Entry 6L4T (electron microscopy, 2.60 A resolution); this record covers chains 10 and 11 of the 10 polymer chains in the assembly.

# Chain 10
Name: Fucoxanthin chlorophyll a/c-binding protein Lhcr3
Organism: Chaetoceros gracilis
Amino-acid sequence (207 residues; each row starts with the number of its first residue):
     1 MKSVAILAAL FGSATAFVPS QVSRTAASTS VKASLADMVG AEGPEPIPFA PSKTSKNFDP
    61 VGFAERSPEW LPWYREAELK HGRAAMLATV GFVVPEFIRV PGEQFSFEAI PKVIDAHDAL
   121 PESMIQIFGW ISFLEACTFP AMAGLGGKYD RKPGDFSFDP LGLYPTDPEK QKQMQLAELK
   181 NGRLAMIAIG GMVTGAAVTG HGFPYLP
Disordered / not traced: 1-37, 207
Ion coordination: chlorophyll a Mg (5 sites), coordinated by Glu-45, Glu-78, His-81, Glu-135, Glu-178; Chlorophyll c1 Mg site 1 near His-117 (its only coordinating residue here); Chlorophyll c1 Mg site 2 near Gln-126 (its only coordinating residue here); Chlorophyll c1 Mg site 3 near Asn-181 (its only coordinating residue here)
Residues lining bound ligands:
  - Fucoxanthin (A86; (3S,3'S,5R,5'R,6S,6'R,8'R)-3,5'-dihydroxy-8-oxo-6',7'-didehydro-5,5',6,6',7,8-hexahydro-5,6-epoxy-beta,beta-caroten-3'- yl acetate), molecule 1: Glu-45, Pro-46, Pro-48, Ser-55, Lys-180, Arg-183, Leu-184, Ile-187
  - Fucoxanthin (A86), molecule 2: Ile-47, Pro-48, Ala-50, Lys-53, Phe-58, Pro-60, Ile-114, His-117, Asp-118, Met-186, Ile-187, Ile-189, Gly-190, Val-193
  - Fucoxanthin (A86), molecule 3: Lys-80, Arg-83, Ala-84, Leu-87, Val-100, Pro-101, Gly-102, Gln-104, Phe-105, Ile-127, Ile-131, Leu-134, Glu-135, Phe-156
  - Fucoxanthin (A86), molecule 4: Glu-122, Ile-125, Gln-126, Trp-130
  - Fucoxanthin (A86), molecule 5: Ser-132, Phe-133, Ala-136, Phe-139
  - chlorophyll a (CLA), molecule 1: Met-38, Val-39, Gly-40, Ala-41, Ser-55, Asn-57, Phe-58, Asp-59, Phe-63, Leu-71, Tyr-74, Arg-75, Ala-77, Glu-78, His-81, Arg-183, Met-186, Ile-187
  - chlorophyll a (CLA), molecule 2: Gly-43, Pro-44, Glu-45, Pro-46, Gln-173, Leu-176, Ala-177, Lys-180, Asn-181, Leu-184
  - chlorophyll a (CLA), molecule 3: Trp-70, Trp-73, Tyr-74, Ala-77, His-81
  - chlorophyll a (CLA), molecule 4: Trp-73, Glu-76, Ala-77, Lys-80, His-81, Phe-128, Ile-131, Ser-132, Glu-135, Thr-138, Phe-139, Met-142
  - chlorophyll a (CLA), molecule 5: Arg-83, Met-86, Leu-87, Gly-154, Asp-155, Phe-156, Ser-157, Phe-158, Asp-159, Leu-163, Tyr-164, Met-174, Gln-175, Ala-177, Glu-178, Asn-181
  - chlorophyll a (CLA), molecule 6: Ala-84, Leu-87, Ala-88, Val-90, Gly-91, Val-94, Pro-95, Ile-98, Arg-99, Val-100, Phe-105, Val-113, Ala-116, Leu-120, Ser-123, Met-124, Ile-127, Phe-158
  - chlorophyll a (CLA), molecule 7: Phe-133, Leu-134, Cys-137, Phe-156, Ser-157, Phe-158
  - chlorophyll a (CLA), molecule 8: Ile-187, Ala-188, Gly-190, Gly-191, Thr-194, Gly-195, Val-198, Thr-199, Tyr-205, Leu-206
  - Diadinoxanthin (DD6; (3S,3'R,5R,6S,7cis)-7',8'-didehydro-5,6-dihydro-5,6-epoxy-beta,beta-carotene-3,3'-diol), molecule 1: Phe-58, Asp-59, Pro-60, Val-61, Gly-62, Phe-63, His-81, Ala-84, Ala-85, Ala-88, Gly-91, Phe-92, Val-113, Ala-116, His-117, Met-124, Met-186, Ile-187, Ile-189
  - Diadinoxanthin (DD6), molecule 2: Met-86, Leu-87, Thr-89, Val-90, Phe-158, Asp-159, Pro-160, Leu-161, Gly-162, Leu-163, Asn-181, Leu-184, Ala-185, Ala-188, Gly-191, Met-192, Phe-203, Pro-204, Tyr-205
  - Chlorophyll c1 (KC1), molecule 1: Val-90, Met-174, Ala-177, Asn-181, Leu-184
  - Chlorophyll c1 (KC1), molecule 2: Gln-104, Phe-105, Glu-122, Ser-123, Gln-126, Ile-127, Trp-130
  - Chlorophyll c1 (KC1), molecule 3: His-117, Pro-121, Met-124, Ile-125, Ile-127, Phe-128, Ile-131
  - Chlorophyll c1 (KC1), molecule 4: Ala-136, Phe-139, Pro-140
  - Chlorophyll c1 (KC1), molecule 5: Phe-139, Met-142, Ala-143

# Chain 11
Name: Fucoxanthin chlorophyll a/c-binding protein Lhcq13
Organism: Chaetoceros gracilis
Amino-acid sequence (229 residues; each row starts with the number of its first residue):
     1 MKTAAIFALL AGSAAAFAPT TVSPRASTVA HMSSINEAFG ISIETGNKCP PLGARILEDA
    61 QPSAIKWFQN AEIKHGRIAM VATIGYLVQK LGVHFPLYLG PSGSNCFHPE SETAWLLSSS
   121 TGVTFSDIAK AAPLDAIQMV PVAGWMQIFF VAGWFESVAY YRQWVKNSPI PGDYGYDPLG
   181 FTKREGGWDS EELTSLRLKE IKNGRLAMMT IAAWVSDEMI PGALPVWHP
Disordered / not traced: 1-33, 225-229
Ion coordination: chlorophyll a Mg (4 sites), coordinated by Glu-44, Glu-72, Glu-156, Glu-200; Chlorophyll c1 Mg site 1 near His-75 (its only coordinating residue here); Chlorophyll c1 Mg site 2 near Gln-147 (its only coordinating residue here); Chlorophyll c1 Mg site 3 near Asn-203 (its only coordinating residue here)
Residues lining bound ligands:
  - Fucoxanthin (A86; (3S,3'S,5R,5'R,6S,6'R,8'R)-3,5'-dihydroxy-8-oxo-6',7'-didehydro-5,5',6,6',7,8-hexahydro-5,6-epoxy-beta,beta-caroten-3'- yl acetate), molecule 1: Pro-50, Pro-51, Leu-52, Gly-53, His-75, Ile-78, Ala-79, Ala-82, Gly-85, Tyr-86, Pro-133, Leu-134, Ile-137, Met-208, Ile-211, Ala-212, Val-215
  - Fucoxanthin (A86), molecule 2: Lys-74, Arg-77, Ile-78, Trp-115, Leu-116, Leu-117, Ser-119, Phe-125, Ile-148, Ala-152, Phe-155, Glu-156, Tyr-174
  - Fucoxanthin (A86), molecule 3: Leu-97, Tyr-98, Leu-99, Gly-100, Trp-154
  - chlorophyll a (CLA), molecule 1: Ile-35, Ala-38, Phe-39, Gly-40, Ile-41, Thr-45, Lys-48, Cys-49, Pro-50, Gly-53, Ile-56, Leu-57, Phe-68, Gln-69, Ala-71, Glu-72, His-75, Arg-205, Met-208, Met-209
  - chlorophyll a (CLA), molecule 2: Ile-43, Glu-44, Ser-195, Leu-198, Lys-199, Lys-202, Asn-203, Leu-206
  - chlorophyll a (CLA), molecule 3: Trp-67, Asn-70, Ala-71, Lys-74, His-75, Ile-78, Phe-149, Ala-152, Gly-153, Glu-156, Tyr-160, Trp-164
  - chlorophyll a (CLA), molecule 4: Arg-77, Met-80, Val-81, Ile-84, Phe-155, Ile-170, Pro-171, Gly-172, Asp-173, Tyr-174, Gly-175, Tyr-176, Asp-177, Phe-181, Thr-182, Trp-188, Leu-193, Leu-196, Arg-197, Lys-199, Glu-200, Asn-203
  - chlorophyll a (CLA), molecule 5: Ile-78, Val-81, Ala-82, Ile-84, Gly-85, Val-88, Gln-89, Val-93, His-94, Phe-95, Leu-97, Leu-117, Phe-125, Ile-128, Ala-129, Ala-136, Ile-137, Val-140, Trp-145
  - Diadinoxanthin (DD6; (3S,3'R,5R,6S,7cis)-7',8'-didehydro-5,6-dihydro-5,6-epoxy-beta,beta-carotene-3,3'-diol): Met-80, Val-81, Thr-83, Ile-84, Tyr-176, Asp-177, Pro-178, Leu-179, Gly-180, Phe-181, Asn-203, Leu-206, Ala-207, Thr-210, Trp-214
  - Chlorophyll c1 (KC1), molecule 1: Trp-67, Phe-68, Ala-71, His-75, Ile-78
  - Chlorophyll c1 (KC1), molecule 2: Ile-84, Leu-196, Lys-199, Asn-203, Leu-206
  - Chlorophyll c1 (KC1), molecule 3: Leu-117, Ser-118, Ser-119, Ser-120, Pro-141, Ala-143, Gly-144, Gln-147, Ile-148, Val-151
  - Chlorophyll c1 (KC1), molecule 4: Val-151, Trp-154, Phe-155, Val-158, Arg-162, Gly-175, Tyr-176, Asp-177, Pro-178
  - Chlorophyll c1 (KC1), molecule 5: Ser-157, Tyr-160, Tyr-161

# How chain 10 and chain 11 interact
Contacting residue pairs - 11 pairs, chain 10 then chain 11:
  Asp-159(10) / Gln-61(11)
  Pro-160(10) / Trp-67(11)
  Leu-161(10) / Ala-64(11)
  Leu-161(10) / Trp-67(11)
  Gly-162(10) / Ala-60(11)
  Gly-162(10) / Gln-61(11)  hydrogen bond (backbone-backbone)
  Gly-162(10) / Ser-63(11)
  Gly-162(10) / Ala-64(11)
  Tyr-164(10) / Gln-61(11)  hydrogen bond (backbone-side chain)
  Pro-165(10) / Asp-59(11)
  Lys-170(10) / Asp-59(11)  salt bridge
Interface residues without a listed pair, chain 10 (9 interface residues in all): Leu-163, Thr-166
Interface residues without a listed pair, chain 11 (7 interface residues in all): Phe-68

# Summary
The interface between chain 10 and chain 11 involves 9 residues on one side and 7 on the other; the contacts
include 2 hydrogen bonds and 1 salt bridge. Polar contacts include Lys-170(10)/Asp-59(11),
Tyr-164(10)/Gln-61(11) and Gly-162(10)/Gln-61(11).
Chain 10 is Fucoxanthin chlorophyll a/c-binding protein Lhcr3 and chain 11 is Fucoxanthin chlorophyll
a/c-binding protein Lhcq13, both from Chaetoceros gracilis; the structure, Structure of the peripheral FCPI
from diatom, was determined by electron microscopy together with 6L4U from the same study.
